Entry 1L7Q (X-ray diffraction, 1.76 A resolution); this record covers chain A.

Chain A:
Molecule: cocaine esterase
From: Rhodococcus sp. MB1
Notes: EC 3.1.1.1
UniProt: Q9L9D7 (COCE_RHOSM); residue numbers follow UniProt; this construct covers 1-574
Sequence (574 residues; numbered 1 to 574; the number before each row is that of its first residue):
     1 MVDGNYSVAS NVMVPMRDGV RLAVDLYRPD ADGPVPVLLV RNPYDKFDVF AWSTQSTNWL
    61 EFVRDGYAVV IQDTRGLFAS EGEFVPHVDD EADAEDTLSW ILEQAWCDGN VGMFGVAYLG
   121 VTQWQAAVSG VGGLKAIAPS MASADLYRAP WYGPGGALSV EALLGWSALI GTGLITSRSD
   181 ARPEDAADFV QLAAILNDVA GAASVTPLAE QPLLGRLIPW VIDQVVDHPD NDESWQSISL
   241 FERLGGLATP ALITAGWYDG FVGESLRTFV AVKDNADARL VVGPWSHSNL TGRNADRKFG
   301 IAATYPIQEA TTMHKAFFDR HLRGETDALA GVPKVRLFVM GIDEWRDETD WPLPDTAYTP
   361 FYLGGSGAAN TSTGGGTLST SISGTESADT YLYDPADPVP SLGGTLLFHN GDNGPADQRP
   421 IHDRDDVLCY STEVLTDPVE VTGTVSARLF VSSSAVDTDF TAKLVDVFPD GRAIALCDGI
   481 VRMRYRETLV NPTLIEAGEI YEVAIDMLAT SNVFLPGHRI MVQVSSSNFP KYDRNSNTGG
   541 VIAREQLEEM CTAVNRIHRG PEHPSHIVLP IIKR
Disordered / not traced: 1-3
Construct notes: engineered mutation Ala-117 (Ser in Q9L9D7)
Ligand contacts: benzoic acid (BEZ): Tyr-44, Ala-117, Tyr-118, Pro-150, Trp-151, Trp-166, Phe-261, His-287, Leu-407, Phe-408
Curated features (UniProtKB/Swiss-Prot):
  - active site (Charge relay system): Asp-259, His-287
  - binding site (substrate): Tyr-44, Tyr-118
  - site: Tyr-44 (Probably involved in activating the substrate carbonyl and the acyl enzyme for hydrolysis)
What the authors report for this chain:
  - catalytic residues: Tyr-44, Tyr-118, His-287
  - binding site for benzoic acid: Tyr-44, Tyr-118, His-287
  - conformationally variable residues (order/disorder transition, side-chain flip): Ile-175 to Ala-181, His-287
  - contacts within the chain: Tyr-44/Trp-166 (hydrogen bond), Asp-259/His-287 (hydrogen bond), Glu-161/Leu-407 (hydrogen bond), Glu-161/Phe-408 (hydrogen bond)
  - binding site for benzoic acid: Trp-151, Trp-166, Phe-261, Leu-407, Phe-408 (citing earlier work)
  - mutagenesis - Q55A (kcat) 1.7 s-1), Q55E (14fold), W166A (29-fold), F261A, L407A (>100-fold), F408A (>100-fold): decreased catalytic activity
  - mutagenesis - W151A (78-fold): decreased catalytic activity on cocaine
  - mutagenesis - W151A (80-fold): decreased binding to cocaine
  - mutagenesis - L407A (>10-fold), F408A (>10-fold): decreased expression
  - mutagenesis - L407A/F408A: abolished expression
  - mutagenesis - Y44F (>1500-fold), S117A (>1500-fold), D259N (>1500-fold), H287A (>1500-fold): abolished catalytic activity
  - mutagenesis - Y44F: unchanged stability
  - mutagenesis - S117A: increased stability in response to urea

In short:
Bound to chain A: benzoic acid. UniProt lists active-site residues Asp-259 and His-287 and substrate-binding
residues Tyr-44 and Tyr-118. The paper reports catalytic residues Tyr-44, Tyr-118 and His-287; Q55A, Q55E and
W166A, among others, reduce catalytic activity; 12 substitutions were tested in all.
Chain A is cocaine esterase (Rhodococcus sp. MB1); the structure, Ser117Ala Mutant of Bacterial Cocaine
Esterase cocE, was determined by X-ray diffraction (same publication as 1L7R).
